7ZXE - chains T and b of the 10 polymer chains in the assembly; structure by electron microscopy, 3.50 A resolution.

== Chain T ==
Molecule: Template strand
Sequence (96 nucleotides; numbered -61 to 34; the number before each row is that of its first residue; numbers below 1 keep their minus sign (DA-61 is residue -61)):
   -61 ATCATGGTATCTCCCCTGCCAGGTAAGTATGAAACGTTGTGCCTCTGCCC
   -11 CGACACAGCCTCATACGCCTCACTCTTTACACACACGGTCACTTGC
Disordered / not traced: -61 to -20, 27-34

== Chain b ==
Molecule: snRNA-activating protein complex subunit 3
Source organism: Homo sapiens
Reference sequence: Q92966 (SNPC3_HUMAN); residues 1-411 here = UniProt positions 1-411
Sequence (411 residues; numbered 1 to 411; the number before each row is that of its first residue):
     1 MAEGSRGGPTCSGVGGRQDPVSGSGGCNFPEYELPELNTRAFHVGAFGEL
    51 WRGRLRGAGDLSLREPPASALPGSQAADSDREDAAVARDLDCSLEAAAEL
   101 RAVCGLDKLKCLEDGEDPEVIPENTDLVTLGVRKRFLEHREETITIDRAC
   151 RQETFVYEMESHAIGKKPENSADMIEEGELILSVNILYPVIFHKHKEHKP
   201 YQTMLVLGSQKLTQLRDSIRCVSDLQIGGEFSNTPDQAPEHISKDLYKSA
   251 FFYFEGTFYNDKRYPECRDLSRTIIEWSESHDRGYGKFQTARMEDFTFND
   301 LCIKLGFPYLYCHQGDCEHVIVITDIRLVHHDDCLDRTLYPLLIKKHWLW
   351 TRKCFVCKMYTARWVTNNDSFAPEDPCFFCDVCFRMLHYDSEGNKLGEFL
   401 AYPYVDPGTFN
Disordered / not traced: 1-27, 68-75, 108-118
Metal / ion sites: Zn2+ site 1: Cys221, His313, Cys317, His319; Zn2+ site 2: Cys354, Cys357, Cys380, Cys383

== Interface between chain T and chain b ==
Contacting residue pairs - 12 pairs, chain T then chain b:
  DC9(T) - Lys199(b)  salt bridge to the phosphate
  DT16(T) - Trp350(b)  sugar contact
  DA17(T) - Arg151(b)  hydrogen bond to the base
  DA17(T) - Trp350(b)  sugar contact
  DA17(T) - Lys353(b)  sugar contact
  DC18(T) - Arg151(b)  hydrogen bond to the sugar
  DC18(T) - Trp348(b)  sugar contact
  DC18(T) - Thr351(b)  hydrogen bond to the phosphate
  DC18(T) - Lys353(b)  salt bridge to the phosphate
  DA19(T) - Arg148(b)  hydrogen bond to the base
  DA19(T) - Arg151(b)  sugar contact
  DC20(T) - Arg148(b)  hydrogen bond to the sugar
Other interface residues (no listed pair), chain T (8 interface residues in all): DT8, DC11
Other interface residues (no listed pair), chain b (9 interface residues in all): Lys196, Glu197

== Summary ==
8 residues of chain T and 9 residues of chain b are in contact, with 5 hydrogen bonds and 2 salt bridges.
Among the polar pairs are DA17(T)-Arg151(b), DA19(T)-Arg148(b) and DC18(T)-Arg151(b). Cys221(b), His313(b),
Cys317(b) and His319(b) coordinate Zn2+ site 1.
Here chain T is Template strand and chain b is snRNA-activating protein complex subunit 3 (Homo sapiens).
Entry 7ZXE (Structure of SNAPc containing Pol II pre-initiation complex bound to U1 snRNA promoter (OC)) was
determined by electron microscopy, deposited together with 7ZWC.
